PDB entry 7ADZ | electron microscopy, 2.50 A resolution | chains 1a and 2B of the 30 polymer chains in the assembly

[Chain 1a]
Name: Phage tail protein
Organism: Algoriphagus machipongonensis
Reference sequence: A3HTC1 (A3HTC1_9BACT); residue numbers follow UniProt; this construct covers 1-142
Amino-acid sequence (142 residues; numbered 1 to 142; the number before each row is that of its first residue):
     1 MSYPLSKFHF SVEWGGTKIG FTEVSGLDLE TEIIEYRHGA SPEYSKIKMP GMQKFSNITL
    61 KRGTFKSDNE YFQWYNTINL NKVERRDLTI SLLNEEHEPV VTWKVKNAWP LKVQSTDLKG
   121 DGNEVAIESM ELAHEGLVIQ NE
Not modelled in the structure: 1

[Chain 2B]
Name: Putative phage tail sheath protein FI
Organism: Algoriphagus machipongonensis
Reference sequence: A3HTC2 (A3HTC2_9BACT); residue numbers follow UniProt; this construct covers 1-692
Amino-acid sequence (692 residues; numbered 1 to 692; the number before each row is that of its first residue):
     1 MATYKTPGVY IEEITKFPPS VAQVETAIPA FIGYTQFART KPSVDSDDLI LKPKRISSLL
    61 DFTTYYGGAQ NEQGITVKLT DTLIEGAENR TINVPEPTFK SPYLMFYSLQ MYFANGGGPC
   121 YIVSTGVYDD WSDSETPPTI NFSDLESGLA VIRKEDEPTL LLFPDATNLP TDDEFYSLYN
   181 SALMQCNDLQ DRFTILDTYS DQTYNDGVED LDPIPALRNG INLTKDYLKY GAAYYPFVQT
   241 ILNYQYSADE IVIQHLSYNP NAIATALDNL NAVNGPTFID AILDDLRDLS LPDISGEISD
   301 AVGFMYDDVD GFDIDGTFTT NSVKVANFAS LVESVLSTLN ELIDAKEEIN KDVNSAIASS
   361 EEDNAIKTAI SDALDVFNED FEGADKIESV AKNLSDLLIK IKQADTNTKV ENVLSINALN
   421 FSAEFEKLLT YDVNTGLTAS VTLDLFANIG TRLDDIIAAV SAAEPIDVNN GKLNGRLLSD
   481 IEPLDNATYN TILLEINSHK VTLPPSSSMA GAYARVDNDR GVWKSPANIG LNYVSKPSVT
   541 VSHEEQESMN VHGTGKSVNA IRSFVGKGTL VWGARTLAGN DNEWRYISVR RFFNMAEESI
   601 KKATEQFVFE PNDGNTWVRV RAMIENFLIL QWRAGALAGA KPEHAFYVKV GLGQTMTAQD
   661 ILEGNMNVEI GLAVVRPAEF IILKFSHKMQ ES
Not modelled in the structure: 1-2, 288-320, 691-692

[Interface between chain 1a and chain 2B]
Residue-residue contacts - 12 pairs, chain 1a then chain 2B:
  Glu13(1a) - Arg619(2B)  salt bridge
  Asp87(1a) - Asn626(2B)  hydrogen bond
  Thr89(1a) - Ala622(2B)
  Glu98(1a) - Asp613(2B)
  Glu98(1a) - Gly614(2B)
  Pro99(1a) - Asn615(2B)
  Thr102(1a) - Val618(2B)
  Lys104(1a) - Ala622(2B)
  Lys104(1a) - Glu625(2B)  salt bridge
  Val105(1a) - Asn626(2B)
  Lys106(1a) - Asn626(2B)
  Glu135(1a) - Arg633(2B)  salt bridge
Interface residues without a listed pair, chain 1a (14 interface residues in all): His97, Asn107, Gln140, Glu142
Interface residues without a listed pair, chain 2B (14 interface residues in all): Arg621, Met623, Ile629, Leu630, Gln654

[Summary]
Chain 1a and chain 2B each contribute 14 residues to their interface; the contacts include 1 hydrogen bond and
3 salt bridges. Polar contacts include Glu13(1a)-Arg619(2B), Lys104(1a)-Glu625(2B) and Glu135(1a)-Arg633(2B).
Here chain 1a is Phage tail protein and chain 2B is Putative phage tail sheath protein FI, both from
Algoriphagus machipongonensis. Entry 7ADZ (Cryo-EM structure of an extracellular contractile injection system
in marine bacterium Algoriphagus machipongonensis, the cap portion ...) was determined by electron microscopy
(same publication as 7AEF, 7AE0 and 7AEB).
